PDB entry 6UE8 | electron microscopy, 3.00 A resolution | chains C and G of the 10 polymer chains in the assembly

Chain C:
Name: Polymeric immunoglobulin receptor
Organism: Homo sapiens
UniProtKB: P01833 (PIGR_HUMAN); residues 1-585 here correspond to UniProt positions 19-603 (UniProt number = residue number + 18)
Amino-acid sequence (591 residues; each row starts with the number of its first residue):
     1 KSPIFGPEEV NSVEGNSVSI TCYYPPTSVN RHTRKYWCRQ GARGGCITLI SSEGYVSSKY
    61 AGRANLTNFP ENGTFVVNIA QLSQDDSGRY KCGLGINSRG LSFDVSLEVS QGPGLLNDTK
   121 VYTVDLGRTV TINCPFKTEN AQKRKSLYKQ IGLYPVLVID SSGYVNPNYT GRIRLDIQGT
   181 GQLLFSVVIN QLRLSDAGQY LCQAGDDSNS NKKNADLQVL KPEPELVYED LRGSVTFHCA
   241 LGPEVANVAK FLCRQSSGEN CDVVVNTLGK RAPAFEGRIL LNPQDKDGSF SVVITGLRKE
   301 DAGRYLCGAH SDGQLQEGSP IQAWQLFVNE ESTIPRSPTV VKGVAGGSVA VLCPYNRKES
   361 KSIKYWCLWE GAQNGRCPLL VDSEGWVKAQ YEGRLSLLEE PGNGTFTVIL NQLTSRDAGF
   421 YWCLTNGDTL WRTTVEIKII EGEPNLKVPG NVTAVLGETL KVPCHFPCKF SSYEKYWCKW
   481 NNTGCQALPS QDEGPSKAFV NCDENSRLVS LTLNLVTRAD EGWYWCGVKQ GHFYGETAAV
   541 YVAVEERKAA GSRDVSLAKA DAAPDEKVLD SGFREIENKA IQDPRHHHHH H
Disordered / not traced: 1, 490-498, 546-591
Differences from the reference sequence: expression tag (586-591)
Swiss-Prot annotation at these positions:
  - glycosylation (N-linked (GlcNAc...) asparagine): Asn65, Asn72, Asn117, Asn168, Asn403, Asn451 (complex), Asn481
Cystine bridges: Cys22-Cys92, Cys134-Cys202, Cys239-Cys307, Cys253-Cys261, Cys367-Cys377, Cys464-Cys526, Cys478-Cys485
Covalently attached groups: N-acetylglucosamine (NAG) linked to Asn65, Asn72

Chain G:
Name: Immunoglobulin heavy constant alpha 2
Organism: Homo sapiens
UniProtKB: P01877 (IGHA2_HUMAN); residues 242-472 here correspond to UniProt positions 110-340 (UniProt number = residue number - 132)
Amino-acid sequence (245 residues; each row starts with the number of its first residue):
   228 DYKDDDDKLV PRGSCHPRLS LHRPALEDLL LGSEANLTCT LTGLRDASGA TFTWTPSSGK
   288 SAVQGPPERD LCGCYSVSSV LPGCAQPWNH GETFTCTAAH PELKTPLTAN ITKSGNTFRP
   348 EVHLLPPPSE ELALNELVTL TCLARGFSPK DVLVRWLQGS QELPREKYLT WASRQEPSQG
   408 TTTYAVTSIL RVAAEDWKKG ETFSCMVGHE ALPLAFTQKT IDRLAGKPTH INVSVVMAEA
   468 DGTCY
Disordered / not traced: 228-241
Differences from the reference sequence: expression tag (228-241); conflict Leu451 (Met319 in P01877)
Swiss-Prot annotation at these positions:
  - glycosylation (N-linked (GlcNAc...) asparagine): Asn263, Asn337 (complex)
Cystine bridges: Cys266-Cys323, Cys369-Cys432
Covalently attached groups: N-acetylglucosamine (NAG) linked to Asn337

Chain C / chain G interface:
Pairs across the interface (7):
  Pro3(C) with Tyr472(G)
  Ser98(C) with Thr470(G)
  Arg99(C) with Thr470(G)
  Gly100(C) with Thr470(G), hydrogen bond (backbone-backbone); Tyr472(G)
  Leu101(C) with Tyr472(G), hydrophobic
  Glu331(C) with Tyr472(G)
Also at the interface, not in a pair above, chain C (7 interface residues in all): Ser2
Also at the interface, not in a pair above, chain G (5 interface residues in all): Asp468, Gly469, Cys471

In short:
The interface between chain C and chain G involves 7 residues on one side and 5 on the other, with 1 hydrogen
bond. Its one hydrogen bond, Gly100(C)-Thr470(G), is backbone to backbone. N-acetylglucosamine is covalently
linked to Asn65(C) and Asn72(C).
Here chain C is Polymeric immunoglobulin receptor and chain G is Immunoglobulin heavy constant alpha 2, both
from Homo sapiens. Entry 6UE8 (Structure of tetrameric sIgA complex (Class 1)) was determined by electron
microscopy (same publication as 6UE7, 6UE9 and 6UEA).
